PDB entry 4ER1 | X-ray diffraction, 2.00 A resolution | chain E

Chain E:
Protein: Endothiapepsin
From: Cryphonectria parasitica
Notes: EC 3.4.23.6
UniProt: P11838 (CARP_CRYPA); the construct lacks a stretch of the UniProt sequence and is renumbered around it, so the offset changes along the chain: -2 to 63 = UniProt 90-155; 64-80 = UniProt 157-173; 81-134 = UniProt 175-228; 135-159 = UniProt 230-254; 8 more segments
Sequence (330 residues; numbered -2 to 326 plus 10 insertion-coded residues; 9 numbers in that range are skipped by the numbering (no residue carries them; nothing is unmodelled there); the number before each row is that of its first residue; a row labelled like 282A-282B holds insertion residues (282A, then the next letters in order); numbers below 1 keep their minus sign (Ser-2 is residue -2)):
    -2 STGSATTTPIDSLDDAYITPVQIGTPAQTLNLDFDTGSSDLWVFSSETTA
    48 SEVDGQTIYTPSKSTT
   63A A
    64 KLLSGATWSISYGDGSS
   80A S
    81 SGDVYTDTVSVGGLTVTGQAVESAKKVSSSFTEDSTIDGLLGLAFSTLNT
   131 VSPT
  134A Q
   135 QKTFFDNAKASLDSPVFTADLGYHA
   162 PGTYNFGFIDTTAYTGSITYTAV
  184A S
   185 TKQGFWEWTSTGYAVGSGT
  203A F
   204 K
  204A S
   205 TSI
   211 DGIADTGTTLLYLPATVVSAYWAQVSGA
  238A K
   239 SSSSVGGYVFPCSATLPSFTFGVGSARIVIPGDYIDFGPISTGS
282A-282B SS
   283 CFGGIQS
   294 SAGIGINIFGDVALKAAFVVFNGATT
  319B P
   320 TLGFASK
Disulfide bonds: Cys250-Cys283
Residues lining bound ligands: pd125967 (0ZP; N-[(1R,2R,4R)-1-(cyclohexylmethyl)-2-hydroxy-6-methyl-4-{[(2R)-2-methylbutyl]carbamoyl}heptyl]-3-(1H-imidazol-3-ium-4-y l)-N~2~-[3-naphthalen-1-yl-2-(naphthalen-1-ylmethyl)propanoyl]-L-alaninamide): Ile7, Asp12, Ala13, Asp30, Asp32, Gly34, Ser35, Ile73, Ser74, Tyr75, Gly76, Asp77, Ser79, Ser110, Phe111, Asp114, Ile117, Leu120, Leu128, Thr130, Phe189, Ile213, Asp215, Gly217, Thr218, Thr219, Leu220, Tyr222, Phe275, Phe284, Ile297, Ile299, Ile301

Summary:
Chain E binds pd125967.
Chain E is Endothiapepsin (Cryphonectria parasitica); the structure, The active site of aspartic proteinases,
was determined by X-ray diffraction, deposited together with 1ER8, 3ER3, 4ER2 and 4APE.
